2WNR - chains C and F of the 6 polymer chains in the assembly; structure by X-ray diffraction, 2.65 A resolution.

# Chain C
Protein: Probable exosome complex exonuclease 2
From: Methanothermobacter thermautotrophicus
Notes: EC 3.1.13.-
UniProt: O26778 (ECX2_METTH); numbering as in UniProt (aligned over 1-271)
Sequence (271 residues; numbered 1 to 271; the number before each row is that of its first residue):
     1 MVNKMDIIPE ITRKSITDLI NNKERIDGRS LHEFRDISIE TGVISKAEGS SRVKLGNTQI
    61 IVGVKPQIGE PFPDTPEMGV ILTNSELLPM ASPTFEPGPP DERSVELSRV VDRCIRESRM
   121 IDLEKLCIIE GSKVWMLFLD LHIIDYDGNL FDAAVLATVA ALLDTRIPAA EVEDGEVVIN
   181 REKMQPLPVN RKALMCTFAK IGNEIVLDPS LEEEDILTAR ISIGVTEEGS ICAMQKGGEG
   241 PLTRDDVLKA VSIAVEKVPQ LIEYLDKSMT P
Not modelled in the structure: 1-12, 271

# Chain F
Protein: Probable exosome complex exonuclease 1
From: Methanothermobacter thermautotrophicus
Notes: EC 3.1.13.-
UniProt: O26779 (ECX1_METTH); numbering as in UniProt (aligned over 1-240)
Sequence (240 residues; each row starts with the number of its first residue):
     1 MITIITQDQL KTSPSVREDG RAFDELRPLK IEAGILERAD GSSYLEFGGN KILVAVYGPR
    61 EAQIRKLQRP DRAVIRCRYN MAPFSVEERK RPGPDRRSVE ISKITAEALR PALILEKFPR
   121 SVIDVFIEVL EAEGGTRCAG ITAASVALAD AGIPMRDMVV ACAAGKVGDQ VVLDLSEEED
   181 KEGQADVPVA ILPRTREITL LQSDGNLTPE EFERALDLAV EGCLRIHEVQ KEALRKRYGE
Not modelled in the structure: 1-13, 63-69, 238-240

# Chain C / chain F interface
Pairs across the interface (54; chain C residue first):
  Val43(C) with Lys51(F)
  Ile44(C) with Phe84(F); Leu130(F); Glu131(F)
  Ser45(C) with Glu131(F), hydrogen bond
  Lys46(C) with Ser85(F); Val86(F); Glu87(F); Glu131(F), hydrogen bond (backbone-side chain); Ala132(F), hydrogen bond (side chain-backbone); Glu177(F)
  Asn57(C) with Glu37(F)
  Ile61(C) with Phe84(F), hydrophobic; Leu130(F), hydrophobic
  Gly63(C) with Phe84(F)
  Lys65(C) with Val86(F), hydrogen bond (side chain-backbone); Glu87(F), hydrogen bond (side chain-backbone); Arg89(F)
  Asn84(C) with Pro92(F)
  Glu86(C) with Pro92(F)
  Leu88(C) with Glu128(F)
  Pro89(C) with Tyr57(F); Phe126(F), hydrophobic
  Met90(C) with Leu36(F), hydrophobic; Leu53(F), hydrophobic; Ala55(F), hydrophobic; Tyr57(F), hydrogen bond (backbone-side chain); Glu128(F)
  Ala91(C) with Arg38(F); Tyr57(F)
  Ser92(C) with Arg38(F); Tyr57(F), hydrogen bond (backbone-side chain)
  Pro93(C) with Arg38(F); Tyr57(F); Arg60(F)
  Pro97(C) with Arg78(F)
  Phe138(C) with Arg89(F)
  Asp140(C) with Pro83(F); Phe84(F); Arg89(F), salt bridge
  His142(C) with Ala82(F); Pro83(F); Phe84(F); Glu128(F), salt bridge; Leu130(F)
  Ile144(C) with Leu36(F), hydrophobic; Leu53(F), hydrophobic; Leu130(F), hydrophobic
  Asp145(C) with Leu36(F); Glu37(F), hydrogen bond (side chain-backbone); Arg38(F), hydrogen bond (side chain-backbone)
  Tyr146(C) with Arg38(F), hydrogen bond (backbone-side chain)
  Arg181(C) with Glu87(F), salt bridge
  Leu211(C) with Arg38(F)
Interface residues without a listed pair, chain C (31 interface residues in all): Ala47, Arg52, Val62, Gln67, Gly98, Asp147
Interface residues without a listed pair, chain F (26 interface residues in all): Tyr44, Asn80, Glu133

# Summary
31 residues of chain C and 26 residues of chain F are in contact, with 10 hydrogen bonds and 3 salt bridges.
Among the polar pairs are Asp140(C)-Arg89(F), His142(C)-Glu128(F) and Arg181(C)-Glu87(F).
Chain C is Probable exosome complex exonuclease 2 and chain F is Probable exosome complex exonuclease 1, both
from Methanothermobacter thermautotrophicus; the structure, The structure of Methanothermobacter
thermautotrophicus exosome core assembly, was determined by X-ray diffraction.
